3A2I - chain A; structure by X-ray diffraction, 3.27 A resolution.

Chain A:
Protein: Vitamin D3 receptor
Organism: Homo sapiens
Notes: fragment: ligand binding domain, residues 118-427
UniProt: P11473 (VDR_HUMAN); residue numbers follow UniProt; this construct covers 118-164, 216-427
Amino-acid sequence (263 residues; row label = number of the first residue in the row; note: 51 numbers in that range are skipped by the numbering (no residue carries them; nothing is unmodelled there)):
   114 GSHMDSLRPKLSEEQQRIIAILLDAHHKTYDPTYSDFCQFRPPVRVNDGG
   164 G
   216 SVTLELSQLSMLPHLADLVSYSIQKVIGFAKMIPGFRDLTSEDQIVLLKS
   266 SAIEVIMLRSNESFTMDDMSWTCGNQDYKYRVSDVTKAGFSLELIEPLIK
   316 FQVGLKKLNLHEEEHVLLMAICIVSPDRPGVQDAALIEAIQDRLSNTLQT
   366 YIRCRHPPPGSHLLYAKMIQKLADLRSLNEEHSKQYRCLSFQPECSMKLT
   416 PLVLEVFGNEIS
Disordered / not traced: 114-117, 163-164, 424-427
Differences from the reference sequence: expression tag (114-117); engineered mutation Phe305 (His in P11473)
Residues lining bound ligands: TEJ ((1S,3R,5Z,7E,20S,23S)-1,3-dihydroxy-23,26-epoxy-9,10-secocholesta-5,7,10,25(27)-tetraen-26-one): Tyr143, Tyr147, Phe150, Leu227, Leu230, Ala231, Leu233, Val234, Ser237, Ile268, Ile271, Met272, Arg274, Ser275, Ser278, Trp286, Cys288, Tyr295, Val300, Phe305, Leu309, Leu313, His397, Tyr401, Phe422

Overview:
Chain A binds compound TEJ.
Chain A is Vitamin D3 receptor (Homo sapiens); the structure, Crystal structure of the human vitamin D
receptor (H305F) ligand binding domain complexed with TEI-9647, was determined by X-ray diffraction (same
publication as 3A2H and 3A2J).
